PDB entry 1GJB | X-ray diffraction, 1.90 A resolution | chains A and B

[Chain A]
Molecule: Urokinase-type plasminogen activator
Organism: Homo sapiens
Notes: fragment: short chain
UniProt: P00749 (UROK_HUMAN); residues 1-23 here correspond to UniProt positions 156-178 (UniProt number = residue number + 155)
Chain sequence (23 residues; numbered 1 to 23; the number before each row is that of its first residue):
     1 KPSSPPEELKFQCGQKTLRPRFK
Unresolved in the structure: 1-8, 17-23
Curated features (UniProtKB/Swiss-Prot):
  - site: Phe22, Lys23 (Cleavage)
  - modified residue: Ser3 (Phosphoserine)

[Chain B]
Molecule: Urokinase-type plasminogen activator
Organism: Homo sapiens
Notes: EC 3.4.21.73; fragment: catalytic domain; engineered mutation(s): N145A
UniProt: P00749 (UROK_HUMAN); the construct lacks a stretch of the UniProt sequence and is renumbered around it, so the offset changes along the chain: 16-37 = UniProt 179-200; 38-60 = UniProt 205-227; 63-97 = UniProt 234-268; 98-110 = UniProt 271-283; 5 more segments
Chain sequence (253 residues; numbered 16 to 250 plus 19 insertion-coded residues; 1 number in that range is skipped by the numbering (no residue carries it; nothing is unmodelled there); the number before each row is that of its first residue; a row labelled like 37A-37D holds insertion residues (37A, then the next letters in order)):
    16 IIGGEFTTIENQPWFAAIYRRH
37A-37D RGGS
    38 VTYVCGGSLMSPCWVISATHCFI
60A-60C DYP
    61 KK
   62A E
    63 DYIVYLGRSRLNSNTQGEMKFEVENLILHKDYSAD
97A-97B TL
    98 AHHNDIALLKIRS
110A-110D KEGR
   111 CAQPSRTIQTICLPSMYNDPQFGTSCEITGFGKEASTDYLYPEQLKMTVV
   161 KLISHRECQQ
170A-170B PH
   171 YYGSEVTTKMLCAAD
185A-185B PQ
   186 WKTDSCQGDSGGPLVCSLQGRMTLTGIVSWGR
   219 GCALK
  223A D
   224 KPGVYTRVSHFLPWIRSHTKEENGLAL
Unresolved in the structure: 244-250
Disulfides: Cys42-Cys58, Cys50-Cys111, Cys136-Cys201, Cys168-Cys182, Cys191-Cys220
Construct notes: conflict Ala145 (Asn322 in P00749)
Residues lining bound ligands: 130 (2-(2-hydroxy-biphenyl)-1H-benzoimidazole-5-carboxamidine): Val41, Cys42, His57, Cys58, Asp60A, Asp189, Ser190, Cys191, Gln192, Gly193, Ser195, Val213, Ser214, Trp215, Gly216, Gly219, Cys220, Gly226
Curated features (UniProtKB/Swiss-Prot):
  - active site (Charge relay system): His57, Asp102, Ser195
  - modified residue: Ser146 (Phosphoserine)
From the paper describing this entry:
  - binding site for 130: Asp189
  - contacts within the chain: His57-Ser195 (hydrogen bond)

[How chain A and chain B interact]
Inter-chain disulfides: Cys13(A)-Cys122(B)
Pairs across the interface (22; chain A residue first):
  Lys10(A) with Pro114(B)
  Phe11(A) with Leu46(B), hydrophobic; Pro49(B), hydrophobic; Ala112(B); Gln113(B); Pro114(B); Ile118(B); Gln119(B); Thr120(B)
  Gln12(A) with Gln119(B), hydrogen bond (backbone-side chain)
  Cys13(A) with Thr120(B), hydrogen bond (backbone-side chain); Ile121(B); Cys122(B), disulfide
  Gly14(A) with Trp29(B); Thr120(B), hydrogen bond (backbone-backbone); Ile121(B); Cys122(B); Met207(B)
  Gln15(A) with Gln119(B)
  Lys16(A) with Asn26(B); Trp29(B); Glu137(B), salt bridge
Also at the interface, not in a pair above, chain B (17 interface residues in all): Glu25, Gln27, Pro28

[Overview]
Chain A and chain B form an interface of 7 and 17 residues respectively; the contacts include 1 disulfide
bond, 3 hydrogen bonds and 1 salt bridge. Among the polar pairs are Lys16(A)-Glu137(B), Gln12(A)-Gln119(B) and
Cys13(A)-Thr120(B). The paper reports a binding site for 130 at Asp189(B); contacts within the chain involving
His57(B) and Ser195(B).
Here chain A is Urokinase-type plasminogen activator and chain B is Urokinase-type plasminogen activator, both
from Homo sapiens. Entry 1GJB (Engineering inhibitors highly selective for the S1 sites of SER190 trypsin-like
serine protease drug targets) was determined by X-ray diffraction (same publication as 1GJ4, 1GJ5, 1GJ7, 1GJ8,
1GJ9, 1GJA, 1GJC and 1GJD).
